8JRU - chains A and B of the 5 polymer chains in the assembly; structure by electron microscopy, 3.50 A resolution.

# Chain A
Molecule: Beta-arrestin 1 and single-chain fragment variable 30 (scFv30)
Organism: Bos taurus
Notes: antibody fragment or engineered binder
Sequence (627 residues; row label = number of the first residue in the row):
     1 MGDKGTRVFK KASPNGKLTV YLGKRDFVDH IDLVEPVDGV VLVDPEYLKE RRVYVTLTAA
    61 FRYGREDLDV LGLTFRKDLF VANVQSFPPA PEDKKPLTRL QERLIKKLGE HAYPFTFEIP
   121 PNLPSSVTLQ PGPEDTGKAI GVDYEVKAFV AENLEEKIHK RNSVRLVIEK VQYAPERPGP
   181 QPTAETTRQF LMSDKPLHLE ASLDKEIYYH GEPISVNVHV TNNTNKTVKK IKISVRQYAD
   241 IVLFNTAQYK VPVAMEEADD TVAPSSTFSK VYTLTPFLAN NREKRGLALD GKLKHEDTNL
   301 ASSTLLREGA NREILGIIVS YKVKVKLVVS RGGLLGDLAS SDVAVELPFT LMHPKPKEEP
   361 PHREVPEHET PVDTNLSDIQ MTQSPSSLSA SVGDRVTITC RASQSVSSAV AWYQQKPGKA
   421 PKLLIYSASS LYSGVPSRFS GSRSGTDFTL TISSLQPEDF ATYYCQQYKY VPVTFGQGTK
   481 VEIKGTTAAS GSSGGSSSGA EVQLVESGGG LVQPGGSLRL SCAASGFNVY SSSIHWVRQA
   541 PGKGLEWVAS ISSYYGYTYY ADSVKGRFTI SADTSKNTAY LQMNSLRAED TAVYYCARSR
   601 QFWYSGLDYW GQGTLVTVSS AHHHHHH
Unresolved in the structure: 1-5, 65-73, 92-93, 333-338, 369-627
Residues lining bound ligands: PIO ([(2R)-2-octanoyloxy-3-[oxidanyl-[(1R,2R,3S,4R,5R,6S)-2,3,6-tris(oxidanyl)-4,5-diphosphonooxy-cyclohexyl]oxy-phosphoryl]oxy-propyl] octanoate): Arg236, Lys250, Lys324, Lys326, Arg331, Ser340, Ser341, Asp342
What the authors report for this chain:
  - binding site for PIO: Arg236, Lys250, Lys324, Lys326
  - conformationally variable residues (order/disorder transition): Glu66 to Leu73
  - mutagenesis - K232Q/R236Q/K250Q (15-fold): decreased binding to HA signal peptide, HPC4 purification tag, Glucagon receptor, C-terminal tail of Vasopressin V2 receptor

# Chain B
Molecule: Nanobody 32
Organism: Escherichia phage EcSzw-2
Notes: antibody fragment or engineered binder
Sequence (126 residues; each row starts with the number of its first residue; numbers below 1 keep their minus sign (Met-1 is residue -1)):
    -1 MAQVQLQESG GGLVQAGGSL RLSCVVSGFF FDTVTMAWYR RAPGKHRELV ASATAGGTTT
    59 YADSVKDRFT ISRDNAKNTV YLQMNSLKPE DTAVYYCNTF VRSLSWGQGT QVTVSSHHHH
   119 HHEPEA
Unresolved in the structure: -1 to 0, 85-87, 114-124

# How chain A and chain B interact
Contacting residue pairs (23; chain A residue first):
  Lys10(A) - Arg100(B)  hydrogen bond (side chain-backbone)
  Lys10(A) - Trp104(B)
  Ala12(A) - Ser101(B)
  Asn15(A) - Phe27(B)
  Asn15(A) - Phe28(B)
  Gly16(A) - Thr97(B)
  Gly16(A) - Val99(B)
  Gly16(A) - Ser101(B)
  Lys17(A) - Val99(B)
  Leu18(A) - Val99(B)
  Thr19(A) - Val99(B)  hydrogen bond (side chain-backbone)
  Tyr21(A) - Arg100(B)
  Leu42(A) - Phe98(B)
  Leu42(A) - Val99(B)
  Asp44(A) - Thr33(B)
  Asp44(A) - Phe98(B)
  Asp44(A) - Val99(B)
  Pro45(A) - Thr33(B)  hydrogen bond (backbone-side chain)
  Pro45(A) - Phe98(B)
  Glu46(A) - Thr52(B)
  Leu108(A) - Arg100(B)
  His111(A) - Phe98(B)
  Arg161(A) - Phe28(B)
Also at the interface, not in a pair above, chain A (17 interface residues in all): Pro14, Val43

# In short
The interface between chain A and chain B involves 17 residues on one side and 10 on the other; the contacts
include 3 hydrogen bonds. Polar contacts include Lys10(A)-Arg100(B), Thr19(A)-Val99(B) and Pro45(A)-Thr33(B).
From the paper: a binding site for PIO at Arg236(A), Lys250(A) and Lys324(A) among others; K232Q/R236Q/K250Q
of chain A reduce binding to HA signal peptide, HPC4 purification tag, Glucagon receptor, C-terminal tail of
Vasopressin V2 receptor.
Here chain A is Beta-arrestin 1 and single-chain fragment variable 30 (scFv30) (Bos taurus) and chain B is
Nanobody 32 (Escherichia phage EcSzw-2). Entry 8JRU (Cryo-EM structure of the glucagon receptor bound to
beta-arrestin 1 in ligand-free state) was determined by electron microscopy together with 8JRV from the same
study.
